Entry 6HKO (electron microscopy, 3.42 A resolution); this record covers chains N and M of the 17 polymer chains in the assembly.

[Chain N]
Protein: DNA-directed RNA polymerase I subunit RPA34
Organism: Saccharomyces cerevisiae (strain ATCC 204508 / S288c)
UniProt: P47006 (RPA34_YEAST); residue numbers follow UniProt; this construct covers 1-233
Amino-acid sequence (233 residues; row label = number of the first residue in the row):
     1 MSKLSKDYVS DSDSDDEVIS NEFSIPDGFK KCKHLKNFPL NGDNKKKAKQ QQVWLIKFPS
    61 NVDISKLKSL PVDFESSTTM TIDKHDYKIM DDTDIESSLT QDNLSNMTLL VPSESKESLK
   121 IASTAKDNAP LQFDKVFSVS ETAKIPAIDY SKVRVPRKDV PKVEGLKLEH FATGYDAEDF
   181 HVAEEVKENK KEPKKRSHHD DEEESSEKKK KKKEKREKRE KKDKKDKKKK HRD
Unresolved in the structure: 1-23, 42-48, 73-77, 176-233
UniProt features mapped onto this chain:
  - modified residue (Phosphoserine): S10, S12, S14, S60

[Chain M]
Protein: DNA-directed RNA polymerase I subunit RPA49
Organism: Saccharomyces cerevisiae (strain ATCC 204508 / S288c)
UniProt: Q01080 (RPA49_YEAST); residue numbers follow UniProt; this construct covers 1-415
Amino-acid sequence (415 residues; each row starts with the number of its first residue):
     1 MSVKRSVSEI EIESVQDQPS VAVGSFFKGF RAPSDTTFDL YKKKKSEKDE FVLHGENERL
    61 EYEGYTDSSS QASNQYVVGL FNPEKKSIQL YKAPVLVSKV VSKSSKNLRG PKIKSKSDTR
   121 PSALRNALGE AFGTKKAKKA IADLERNRID SDKLTDSAID IVDSVRTASK DLPTRAQLDE
   181 ITSNDRPTPL ANIDATDVEQ IYPIESIIPK KELQFIRVSS ILKEADKEKK LELFPYQNNS
   241 KYVAKKLDSL TQPSQMTKLQ LLYYLSLLLG VYENRRVNNK TKLLERLNSP PEILVDGILS
   301 RFTVIKPGQF GRSKDRSYFI DPQNEDKILC YILAIIMHLD NFIVEITPLA HELNLKPSKV
   361 VSLFRVLGAI VKGATVAQAE AFGIPKSTAA SYKIATMKVP FKLPEMTRRG RGPRR
Unresolved in the structure: 1-7, 116-123, 145-415
UniProt features mapped onto this chain:
  - modified residue (Phosphoserine): S34, S151
  - mutagenesis: E325 to D326 (No effect on DNA binding), K356 (K356A: Loss of DNA binding; when associated with A-358), S358 (S358A: Loss of DNA binding; when associated with A-356), K359 (K359A: Loss of DNA binding), R365 (R365A: Loss of DNA binding), K393 (K393A: Loss of DNA binding)

[Chain N / chain M interface]
Contacting residue pairs (94):
  I25(N) - Y41(M)
  D27(N) - K43(M)
  G28(N) - K42(M)
  G28(N) - K43(M)
  F29(N) - Y41(M)  hydrophobic
  F29(N) - K42(M)
  F29(N) - K43(M)
  F29(N) - E50(M)
  F29(N) - V52(M)  hydrophobic
  K30(N) - L40(M)
  K30(N) - Y41(M)
  K30(N) - K42(M)  hydrogen bond (backbone-backbone)
  K31(N) - D39(M)  salt bridge
  K31(N) - L40(M)
  K31(N) - Y41(M)
  C32(N) - L40(M)  hydrogen bond (backbone-backbone)
  L35(N) - P19(M)
  L35(N) - S20(M)
  K36(N) - Q16(M)
  K36(N) - Q18(M)
  K36(N) - S20(M)
  N37(N) - Y91(M)
  F38(N) - L80(M)  hydrophobic
  F38(N) - Y91(M)  hydrophobic
  P39(N) - L80(M)
  P39(N) - Y91(M)
  K49(N) - P83(M)
  Q50(N) - P83(M)
  Q51(N) - F81(M)
  Q51(N) - P83(M)
  Q52(N) - L80(M)
  Q52(N) - F81(M)  hydrogen bond (backbone-backbone)
  V53(N) - G79(M)
  V53(N) - L80(M)  hydrophobic
  W54(N) - I10(M)  hydrophobic
  W54(N) - V78(M)
  W54(N) - G79(M)  hydrogen bond (backbone-backbone)
  W54(N) - F81(M)  hydrophobic
  W54(N) - I88(M)  hydrophobic
  L55(N) - V77(M)
  L55(N) - V78(M)  hydrophobic
  I56(N) - Y76(M)
  I56(N) - V77(M)  hydrogen bond (backbone-backbone)
  K57(N) - N74(M)
  K57(N) - Q75(M)
  F58(N) - N74(M)
  F58(N) - Q75(M)  hydrogen bond (backbone-backbone)
  F58(N) - V77(M)  hydrophobic
  P59(N) - S73(M)
  P59(N) - Q75(M)
  S60(N) - A72(M)
  S60(N) - S73(M)  hydrogen bond (backbone-backbone)
  S60(N) - Q75(M)
  V62(N) - Q75(M)
  I64(N) - V15(M)
  I64(N) - Q75(M)
  I64(N) - V77(M)  hydrophobic
  I64(N) - L90(M)  hydrophobic
  L67(N) - I12(M)
  K68(N) - I10(M)
  K68(N) - E11(M)
  K68(N) - I12(M)  hydrogen bond (backbone-backbone)
  S69(N) - I10(M)
  L70(N) - E9(M)
  L70(N) - I10(M)  hydrogen bond (backbone-backbone)
  P71(N) - S8(M)
  V72(N) - S8(M)
  L104(N) - K28(M)  hydrogen bond (backbone-side chain)
  N106(N) - G24(M)
  N106(N) - S25(M)
  N106(N) - F26(M)
  N106(N) - F27(M)
  N106(N) - K28(M)  hydrogen bond (side chain-backbone)
  M107(N) - V23(M)  hydrophobic
  M107(N) - G24(M)
  M107(N) - S25(M)
  T108(N) - V23(M)
  T108(N) - G24(M)  hydrogen bond (backbone-backbone)
  L109(N) - A22(M)
  L109(N) - V23(M)  hydrophobic
  L110(N) - V21(M)
  L110(N) - A22(M)  hydrogen bond (backbone-backbone)
  L110(N) - F38(M)  hydrophobic
  L110(N) - L53(M)  hydrophobic
  P112(N) - V21(M)
  S118(N) - T37(M)  hydrogen bond
  S118(N) - F38(M)
  L119(N) - T37(M)  hydrogen bond (backbone-side chain)
  L119(N) - F38(M)  hydrogen bond (backbone-backbone)
  L119(N) - L40(M)  hydrophobic
  I121(N) - A32(M)  hydrophobic
  I121(N) - F38(M)  hydrophobic
  N128(N) - R31(M)
  N128(N) - S34(M)  hydrogen bond
Also at the interface, not in a pair above, chain N (49 interface residues in all): S65, S105, V111, K120, P130, F133
Also at the interface, not in a pair above, chain M (48 interface residues in all): F30, E84, Q89

[Summary]
49 residues of chain N and 48 residues of chain M are in contact, with 17 hydrogen bonds and 1 salt bridge.
Polar pairs include K31(N)-D39(M), L104(N)-K28(M) and N106(N)-K28(M). UniProt lists 7 mutagenesis sites on
chain M.
Here chain N is DNA-directed RNA polymerase I subunit RPA34 and chain M is DNA-directed RNA polymerase I
subunit RPA49, both from Saccharomyces cerevisiae (strain ATCC 204508 / S288c). Entry 6HKO (Yeast RNA
polymerase I elongation complex bound to nucleotide analog GMPCPP) was determined by electron microscopy,
deposited together with 6HLQ, 6HLR and 6HLS.
